PDB entry 3N4S | X-ray diffraction, 2.35 A resolution | chains A and B

== Chain A (and B) ==
Protein: Monopolin complex subunit CSM1
From: Saccharomyces cerevisiae
Notes: fragment: C-terminal domain (residues 69-181); chain B of this document is another copy of the same molecule, construct and numbering; everything in this record applies to it too
UniProt: P25651 (CSM1_YEAST); residues 69-181 here = UniProt positions 69-181
Chain sequence (116 residues; numbered 66 to 181; the number before each row is that of its first residue):
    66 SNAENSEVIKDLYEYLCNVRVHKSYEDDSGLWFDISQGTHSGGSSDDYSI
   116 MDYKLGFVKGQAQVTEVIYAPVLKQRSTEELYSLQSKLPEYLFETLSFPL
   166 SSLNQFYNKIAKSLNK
Unresolved in the structure: 66-69, 93, 105-111, 124-129 (chain B: 66-69, 105-113, 181)
Sequence notes: expression tag (66-68)
Reported in the primary citation:
  - mutagenesis - Y156E, L161D, L161K: decreased binding to Dsn1
  - mutagenesis - Y156E, L161D, L161K: decreased binding to Mif2
  - mutagenesis - Y156E, L161D, L161K: unchanged binding to Mam1
  - mutagenesis - K174E: decreased binding to Tof2
  - mutagenesis - Y156E, L161D: decreased localization to Lrs4

== How chain A and chain B interact ==
Pairs across the interface (44):
  Ile-74(A) / Val-86(B)  hydrophobic
  Ile-74(A) / Phe-98(B)  hydrophobic
  Lys-75(A) / Tyr-78(B)
  Leu-77(A) / Val-86(B)  hydrophobic
  Leu-77(A) / Phe-98(B)  hydrophobic
  Leu-77(A) / Phe-122(B)  hydrophobic
  Tyr-78(A) / Lys-75(B)  hydrogen bond
  Tyr-78(A) / Tyr-78(B)  hydrophobic
  Tyr-78(A) / Glu-79(B)
  Tyr-78(A) / Val-84(B)  hydrogen bond (side chain-backbone)
  Tyr-78(A) / Arg-85(B)
  Tyr-78(A) / Val-86(B)  hydrogen bond (side chain-backbone)
  Tyr-80(A) / Leu-165(B)  hydrophobic
  Tyr-80(A) / Leu-168(B)
  Tyr-80(A) / Asn-169(B)  hydrogen bond (backbone-backbone)
  Leu-81(A) / Leu-168(B)  hydrophobic
  Leu-81(A) / Asn-169(B)  hydrogen bond (backbone-side chain)
  Leu-81(A) / Tyr-172(B)
  Cys-82(A) / Cys-82(B)  hydrophobic
  Cys-82(A) / Val-84(B)  hydrophobic
  Cys-82(A) / Asn-169(B)
  Cys-82(A) / Tyr-172(B)  hydrophobic
  Asn-83(A) / Asn-169(B)  hydrogen bond
  Val-84(A) / Tyr-78(B)
  Val-84(A) / Leu-81(B)  hydrophobic
  Val-84(A) / Cys-82(B)  hydrophobic
  Arg-85(A) / Tyr-78(B)
  Val-86(A) / Ile-74(B)  hydrophobic
  Val-86(A) / Leu-77(B)  hydrophobic
  Val-86(A) / Tyr-78(B)  hydrogen bond (backbone-side chain)
  Leu-96(A) / Val-73(B)  hydrophobic
  Phe-98(A) / Val-73(B)  hydrophobic
  Phe-98(A) / Ile-74(B)  hydrophobic
  Phe-98(A) / Leu-77(B)  hydrophobic
  Leu-120(A) / Leu-81(B)  hydrophobic
  Phe-122(A) / Leu-77(B)  hydrophobic
  Leu-165(A) / Tyr-80(B)  hydrophobic
  Leu-168(A) / Leu-81(B)  hydrophobic
  Asn-169(A) / Tyr-80(B)
  Asn-169(A) / Leu-81(B)  hydrogen bond (side chain-backbone)
  Asn-169(A) / Cys-82(B)
  Asn-169(A) / Asn-83(B)  hydrogen bond
  Tyr-172(A) / Leu-81(B)
  Tyr-172(A) / Tyr-172(B)
Also at the interface, not in a pair above, chain A (24 interface residues in all): Val-73, Ser-89, Ile-100, Tyr-118, Asn-180
Also at the interface, not in a pair above, chain B (23 interface residues in all): Lys-88, Tyr-118, Leu-120, Asn-173

== Overview ==
24 residues of chain A and 23 residues of chain B are in contact, with 9 hydrogen bonds. Among the polar pairs
are Tyr-78(A)/Lys-75(B), Tyr-78(A)/Val-84(B) and Tyr-78(A)/Val-86(B). The paper reports that Y156E, L161D and
L161K of chain A reduce binding to Dsn1; Y156E, L161D and L161K of chain A reduce binding to Mif2.
Both chains are Monopolin complex subunit CSM1 (Saccharomyces cerevisiae). Entry 3N4S (Structure of Csm1
C-terminal domain, P21212 form) was determined by X-ray diffraction, deposited together with 3N4R, 3N4X and
3N7N.
